6TML - chains D7 and A7 of the 270 polymer chains in the assembly; structure by electron microscopy, 4.80 A resolution (low resolution: residue-level contacts below are approximate; hydrogen-bond / salt-bridge calls are withheld).

[Chain D7]
Molecule: ATPTG2
Source organism: Toxoplasma gondii (strain ATCC 50853 / GT1)
UniProtKB: A0A125YV76 (A0A125YV76_TOXGG); residues 1-310 here = UniProt positions 1-310
Chain sequence (310 residues; row label = number of the first residue in the row):
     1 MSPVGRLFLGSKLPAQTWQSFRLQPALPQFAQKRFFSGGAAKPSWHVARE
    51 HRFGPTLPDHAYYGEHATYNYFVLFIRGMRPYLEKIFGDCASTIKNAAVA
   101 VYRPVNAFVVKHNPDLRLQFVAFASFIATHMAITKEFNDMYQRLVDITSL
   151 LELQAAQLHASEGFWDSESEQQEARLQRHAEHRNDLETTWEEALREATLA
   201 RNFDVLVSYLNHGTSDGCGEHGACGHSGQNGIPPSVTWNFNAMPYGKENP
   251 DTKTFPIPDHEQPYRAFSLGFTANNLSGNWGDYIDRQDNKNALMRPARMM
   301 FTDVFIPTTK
Disordered / not traced: 1-41, 214-228

[Chain A7]
Molecule: subunit d
Source organism: Toxoplasma gondii (strain ATCC 50853 / GT1)
UniProtKB: S7V493 (S7V493_TOXGG); residues 1-536 here correspond to UniProt positions 134-669 (UniProt number = residue number + 133)
Chain sequence (536 residues; each row starts with the number of its first residue):
     1 MQALRRGAAIPSRLLPRRDSWMSLAPFVAPNNAAAWRKLRDGAQEVQTVI
    51 ERQSTPGKPQQIDWAKWESQIAHKDILNCLKTFYTNQVQILDRALGALET
   101 AKTPAPCEGAEKGWALFDAALSACAKSVEKSEELLSNGARALWVSCSNPP
   151 VWKVNTNEWLDSDQYWQAFVEKHHFYSQYQPGVVDPEAPQEVEAFKQAWH
   201 SRMGKFNDRSDTPMLYAYMNELPSWEYYDLHRSAFLEHMTYFLVRTGGDF
   251 RFFPEMPPWQWLAHMENLRFKLLSVAQSRRSQLQLANLERERALDFLPVD
   301 VEHHGEEYTQKFLQYETELFQACAARLMGHFMFLCDPFIPVQSAEALSAV
   351 TRVDNGKGKLFSLGDDVNALFYLPEQQRRDVERPTQAVQTLLGHLEATGR
   401 PFNPCYSELLHVHAEVLEERGEHWLTAPGECVSQAFLRRLRTDDPAYEVY
   451 CSYFKEMYERFAGAKEVSMEDGRKRLATIEKNAQEEAAAYGLALKTMGSA
   501 ELAHKAREGAAKLEQLRKAQEKAAGKSAQTVQENKM
Disordered / not traced: 1-19, 101-106, 289-303, 508-536
Construct notes: conflict Thr351 (Ala484 in S7V493)

[Interface between chain D7 and chain A7]
Residue-residue contacts (57; chain D7 residue first):
  Lys42(D7) - Arg209(A7)
  Pro43(D7) - Asp229(A7)
  Pro43(D7) - Leu230(A7)
  Pro43(D7) - Arg232(A7)
  Ser44(D7) - Leu230(A7)
  Ser44(D7) - His231(A7)
  Ser44(D7) - Arg232(A7)
  Trp45(D7) - Arg232(A7)
  Trp45(D7) - Ser233(A7)
  Trp45(D7) - Leu236(A7)
  Trp45(D7) - Gly305(A7)
  Trp45(D7) - Glu306(A7)
  Trp45(D7) - Thr309(A7)
  His46(D7) - His231(A7)
  Val47(D7) - Tyr227(A7)
  His51(D7) - Asn220(A7)
  His51(D7) - Tyr227(A7)
  His51(D7) - His231(A7)
  Arg52(D7) - Tyr227(A7)
  Arg52(D7) - Glu237(A7)
  Arg52(D7) - Arg269(A7)
  Phe53(D7) - Leu262(A7)
  Phe53(D7) - Glu266(A7)
  Gly54(D7) - Tyr227(A7)
  Gly54(D7) - His238(A7)
  Pro55(D7) - Ser224(A7)
  Pro55(D7) - Tyr227(A7)
  Pro55(D7) - Tyr228(A7)
  Pro55(D7) - Met256(A7)
  Pro55(D7) - Pro257(A7)
  Thr56(D7) - Glu221(A7)
  Thr56(D7) - Met256(A7)
  Leu57(D7) - Glu221(A7)
  Leu57(D7) - Leu222(A7)
  Leu57(D7) - Pro223(A7)
  Leu57(D7) - Ser224(A7)
  Pro58(D7) - Pro223(A7)
  Pro58(D7) - Glu255(A7)
  Asp59(D7) - Pro223(A7)
  Asp59(D7) - Ser224(A7)
  Asp59(D7) - Trp225(A7)
  Asp59(D7) - Glu255(A7)
  Tyr62(D7) - Asn207(A7)
  Tyr62(D7) - Leu215(A7)
  Tyr62(D7) - Tyr216(A7)
  Tyr62(D7) - Met219(A7)
  Tyr62(D7) - Pro223(A7)
  Tyr62(D7) - Glu226(A7)
  Tyr63(D7) - Asn207(A7)
  Tyr63(D7) - Trp225(A7)
  Tyr63(D7) - Glu226(A7)
  Gly64(D7) - Asn207(A7)
  Glu65(D7) - Met203(A7)
  His66(D7) - Trp199(A7)
  Ala67(D7) - Trp199(A7)
  Ala67(D7) - Arg202(A7)
  Ala67(D7) - Met203(A7)
Other interface residues (no listed pair), chain D7 (23 interface residues in all): His60, Thr68
Other interface residues (no listed pair), chain A7 (36 interface residues in all): Phe206, Ala234

[Summary]
23 residues of chain D7 and 36 residues of chain A7 are in contact.
Chain D7 is ATPTG2 and chain A7 is subunit d, both from Toxoplasma gondii (strain ATCC 50853 / GT1); the
structure, Cryo-EM structure of Toxoplasma gondii mitochondrial ATP synthase hexamer, composite model, was
determined by electron microscopy, deposited together with 6TMG, 6TMH, 6TMI, 6TMJ and 6TMK.
